Entry 5KK5 (X-ray diffraction, 3.29 A resolution); this record covers chains A and D of the 4 polymer chains in the assembly.

# Chain A
Name: CRISPR-associated endonuclease Cpf1
From: Acidaminococcus sp. (strain BV3L6)
Notes: EC 3.1.-.-
Reference sequence: U2UMQ6 (CPF1_ACISB); residues 1-1307 here = UniProt positions 1-1307
Sequence (1308 residues; row label = number of the first residue in the row; numbering starts at 0):
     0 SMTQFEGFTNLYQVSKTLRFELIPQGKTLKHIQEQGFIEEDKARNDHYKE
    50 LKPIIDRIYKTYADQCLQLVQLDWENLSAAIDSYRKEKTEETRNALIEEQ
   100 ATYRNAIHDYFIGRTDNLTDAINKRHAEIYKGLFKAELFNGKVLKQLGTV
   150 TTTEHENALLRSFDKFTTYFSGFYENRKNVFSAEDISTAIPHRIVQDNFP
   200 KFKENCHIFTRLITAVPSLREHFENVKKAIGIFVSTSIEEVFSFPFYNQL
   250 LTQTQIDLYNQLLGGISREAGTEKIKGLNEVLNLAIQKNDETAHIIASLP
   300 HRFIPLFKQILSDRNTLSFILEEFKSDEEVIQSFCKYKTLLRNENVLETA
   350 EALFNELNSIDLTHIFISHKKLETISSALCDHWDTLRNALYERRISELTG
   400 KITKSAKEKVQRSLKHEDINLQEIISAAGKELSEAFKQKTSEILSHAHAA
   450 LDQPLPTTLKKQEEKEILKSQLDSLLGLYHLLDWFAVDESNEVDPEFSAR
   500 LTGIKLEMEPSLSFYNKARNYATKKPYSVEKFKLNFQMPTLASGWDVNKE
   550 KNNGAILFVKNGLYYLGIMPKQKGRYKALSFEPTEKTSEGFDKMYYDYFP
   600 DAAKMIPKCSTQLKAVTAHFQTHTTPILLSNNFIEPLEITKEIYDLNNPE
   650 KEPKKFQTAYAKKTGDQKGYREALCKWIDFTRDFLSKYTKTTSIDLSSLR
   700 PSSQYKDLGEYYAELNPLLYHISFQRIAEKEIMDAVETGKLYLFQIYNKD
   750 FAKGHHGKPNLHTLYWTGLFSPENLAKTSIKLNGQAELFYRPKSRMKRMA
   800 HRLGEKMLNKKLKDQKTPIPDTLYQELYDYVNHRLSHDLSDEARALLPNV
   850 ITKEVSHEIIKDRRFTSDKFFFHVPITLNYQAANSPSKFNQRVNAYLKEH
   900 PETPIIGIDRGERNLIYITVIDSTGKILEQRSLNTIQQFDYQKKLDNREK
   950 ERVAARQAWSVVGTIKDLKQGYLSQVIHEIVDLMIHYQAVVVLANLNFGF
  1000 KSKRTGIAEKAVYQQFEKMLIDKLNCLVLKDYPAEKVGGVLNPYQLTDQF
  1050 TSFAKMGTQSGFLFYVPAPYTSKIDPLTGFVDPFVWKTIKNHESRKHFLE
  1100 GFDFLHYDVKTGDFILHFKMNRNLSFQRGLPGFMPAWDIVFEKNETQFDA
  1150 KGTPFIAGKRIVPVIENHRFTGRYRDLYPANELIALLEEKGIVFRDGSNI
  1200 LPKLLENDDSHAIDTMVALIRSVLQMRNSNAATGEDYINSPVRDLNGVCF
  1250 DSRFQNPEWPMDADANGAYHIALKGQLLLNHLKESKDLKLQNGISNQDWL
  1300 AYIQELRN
Disordered / not traced: 0-4, 148-150, 572-577, 794-857, 996-1007, 1136-1140, 1161-1172
Construct notes: expression tag (0); engineered mutation Ala993 (Glu in U2UMQ6)
UniProt features mapped onto this chain:
  - DNA-binding region: Pro599 to Lys607 (PAM-binding on target DNA), Lys780 to Gly783 (Target DNA), Arg951 to Lys968 (Target DNA), Ser1051 to Ala1053 (Target DNA)
  - region: Met1 to Gly35 (WED-I (OBD-I)), Gln941 to Ala957 (Bridge helix)
  - active site: His800 (For pre-crRNA processing), Lys809 (For pre-crRNA processing), Lys860 (For pre-crRNA processing), Asp908 (For DNase activity of RuvC domain), Arg1226 (For DNase activity of nuclease domain), Asp1263 (For DNase activity of RuvC domain)
  - binding site (crRNA): Tyr47 to Lys51, Asn175, Arg176, Lys307 to Leu310, Lys752 to His761, Met806 to Asn808
  - site: Arg18 (Binds crRNA), Thr167 (Binds PAM on target DNA), Arg192 (Binds crRNA), Trp382 (Binds crRNA-target DNA heteroduplex), Lys548 (Binds PAM on target DNA), Lys607 (Binds sequence-specific recognition of both target and non-target strand bases in PAM), His872 (Binds crRNA), Gln1014 (Binds target DNA)
  - mutagenesis: Thr167 (T167A: Wild-type to slightly improved guided indel formation), Arg176 (R176A: Decreased guided indel formation), Arg192 (R192A: Decreased guided indel formation), Trp382 (W382A: Nearly complete loss of guided indel formation), Lys548 (K548A: Decreased guided indel formation), Met604 (M604A: Decreased guided indel formation), Lys607 (K607A: Nearly complete loss of guided indel formation, probable loss of PAM recognition), Lys780 (K780A: Nearly complete loss of guided indel formation), Gly783 (G783P: Complete loss of guided indel formation), Asp908 (D908A: No longer provides resistance to plasmids or phage in E.coli; D908P: Complete loss of guided indel formation; neither DNA strand is cleaved in vitro), Arg951 (R951A: Nearly complete loss of guided indel formation), Arg955 (R955A: Partial loss of guided indel formation), 5 further mutagenesis entries in UniProt
What the authors report for this chain:
  - binding site for the 33-nt DNA strand: Trp382, Lys607
  - binding site for the 8-nt DNA strand (chain D): Lys607
  - specificity-determining residues: Lys607
  - binding site for the 45-nt RNA strand: Trp382, Lys860
  - mutagenesis - E993A: abolished catalytic activity (citing earlier work)

# Chain D
Molecule: 8-nt DNA strand
Sequence (8 nucleotides; numbered -8 to -1; the number before each row is that of its first residue; numbers below 1 keep their minus sign (DC-8 is residue -8)):
    -8 CATGTTTC

# Chain A / chain D interface
Pairs across the interface (18; chain A residue first):
  Lys134(A) - DT-3(D)  phosphate contact
  Ala135(A) - DT-3(D)  hydrogen bond to the phosphate
  Glu136(A) - DT-3(D)  phosphate contact
  Lys164(A) - DG-5(D)  phosphate contact
  Lys164(A) - DT-4(D)  phosphate contact
  Phe165(A) - DT-4(D)  phosphate contact
  Thr166(A) - DT-4(D)  hydrogen bond to the phosphate
  Thr167(A) - DG-5(D)  sugar contact
  Thr167(A) - DT-4(D)  hydrogen bond to the phosphate
  Thr167(A) - DT-3(D)  base contact
  Pro538(A) - DG-5(D)  phosphate contact
  Lys550(A) - DT-6(D)  salt bridge to the phosphate
  Gln571(A) - DT-6(D)  hydrogen bond to the phosphate
  Lys603(A) - DC-1(D)  base contact
  Pro606(A) - DC-1(D)  phosphate contact
  Lys607(A) - DT-2(D)  hydrogen bond to the base
  Lys607(A) - DC-1(D)  sugar contact
  Gln611(A) - DC-1(D)  sugar contact
Also at the interface, not in a pair above, chain A (18 interface residues in all): Ser170, Tyr173, Thr539, Asn551

# In short
Chain A and chain D form an interface of 18 and 6 residues respectively; the contacts include 5 hydrogen bonds
and 1 salt bridge. Polar contacts include Lys607(A)-DT-2(D), Ala135(A)-DT-3(D) and Thr166(A)-DT-4(D). From the
paper: a binding site for the 33-nt DNA strand at Trp382(A) and Lys607(A); E993A of chain A abolishes
catalytic activity.
Chain A is CRISPR-associated endonuclease Cpf1 (Acidaminococcus sp. (strain BV3L6)) and chain D is an 8-nt DNA
strand; the structure, AsCpf1(E993A)-crRNA-DNA ternary complex, was determined by X-ray diffraction.
